Entry 5ST0 (X-ray diffraction, 1.54 A resolution); this record covers chains A and B.

Chain A:
Protein: Pre-mRNA-splicing factor 8
From: Saccharomyces cerevisiae S288C
UniProtKB: P33334 (PRP8_YEAST); residue numbers follow UniProt; this construct covers 1836-2090
Chain sequence (258 residues; row label = number of the first residue in the row):
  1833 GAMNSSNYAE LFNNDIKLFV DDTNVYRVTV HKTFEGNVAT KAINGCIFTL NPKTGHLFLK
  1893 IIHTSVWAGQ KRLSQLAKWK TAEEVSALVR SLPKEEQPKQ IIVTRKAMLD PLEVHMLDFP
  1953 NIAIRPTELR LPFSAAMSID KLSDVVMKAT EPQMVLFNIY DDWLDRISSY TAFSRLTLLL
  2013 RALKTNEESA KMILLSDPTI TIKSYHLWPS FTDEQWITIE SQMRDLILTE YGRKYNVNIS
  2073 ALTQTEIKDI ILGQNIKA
Not modelled in the structure: 2070-2090
Sequence notes: expression tag (1833-1835)
UniProt features mapped onto this chain:
  - mutagenesis: Asp1853 (D1853A: Alters protein folding. Severely impaired growth. Strongly reduced growth at 35 degrees Celsius; when associated with A-1854; D1853N: Reduced growth at 30 degrees Celsius ...), Asp1854 (D1854A: Reduced growth at 30 degrees Celsius. Strongly reduced growth at 16 degrees Celsius. Strongly reduced growth at 35 degrees Celsius; when associated with A-1853 ...), Thr1855 (T1855A: Reduced growth at 30 degrees Celsius. Strongly reduced growth at 16 degrees Celsius), Thr1936 (T1936A: Reduced growth at 30 degrees Celsius. Strongly reduced growth at 16 degrees Celsius), Arg1937 (R1937K: Severely impaired growth. Reduced growth at 30 degrees Celsius. Strongly reduced growth at 16 degrees Celsius)

Chain B:
Protein: A1 cistron-splicing factor AAR2
From: Saccharomyces cerevisiae S288C
UniProtKB: P32357 (AAR2_YEAST); aligned to UniProt positions 1-317 over residues 1-317
Chain sequence (308 residues; numbered -3 to 317; 13 numbers in that range are skipped by the numbering (no residue carries them; nothing is unmodelled there); the number before each row is that of its first residue; numbers below 1 keep their minus sign (Gly-3 is residue -3)):
    -3 GAMAMNTVPF TSAPIEVTIG IDQYSFNVKE NQPFHGIKDI PIGHVHVIHF QHADNSSMRY
    57 GYWFDCRMGN FYIQYDPKDG LYKMMEERDG AKFENIVHNF KERQMMVSYP KIDEDDTWYN
   117 LTEFVQMDKI RKIVRKDENQ FSYVDSSMTT VQENEL
   166 SSSSSDPAHS LNYTVINFKS REAIRPGHEM EDFLDKSYYL NTVMLQGIFK NSSNYFGELQ
   226 FAFLNAMFFG NYGSSLQWHA MIELICSSAT VPKHMLDKLD EILYYQIKTL PEQYSDILLN
   286 ERVWNICLYS SFQKNSLHNT EKIMENKYPE LL
Not modelled in the structure: -3 to 0, 166-169
Sequence notes: expression tag (-3 to 0); conflict Ser166 (Leu153 in P32357), Ser167 (Lys154 in P32357), Ser170 (Asp in P32357)
Residues lining bound ligands: UV9 (1-amino-4,4-dimethylcyclohexane-1-carboxamide): Asp262, Asp265, Glu266, Ser301, Leu302, His303, Asn304
UniProt features mapped onto this chain:
  - region: Leu261 to Ile282 (Leucine-zipper)
  - modified residue: Ser253 (Phosphoserine), Thr274 (Phosphothreonine)

How chain A and chain B interact:
Residue-residue contacts (18):
  Gln1907(A) - Met195(B)
  Gln1907(A) - Leu199(B)
  Leu1908(A) - Met195(B)  hydrophobic
  Trp1911(A) - Glu194(B)
  Trp1911(A) - Met195(B)  hydrophobic
  Trp1911(A) - Phe198(B)  hydrophobic
  Asp1942(A) - Lys184(B)  salt bridge
  Asp1942(A) - Phe198(B)
  Glu1945(A) - Lys184(B)  salt bridge
  Val1946(A) - Ile189(B)  hydrophobic
  Val1946(A) - Glu194(B)
  Val1946(A) - Phe198(B)  hydrophobic
  His1947(A) - Glu194(B)  salt bridge
  Leu1949(A) - Lys184(B)
  Leu1949(A) - Ser185(B)
  Leu1949(A) - Arg186(B)
  Leu1949(A) - Ile189(B)  hydrophobic
  Asp1950(A) - Arg186(B)  salt bridge

In short:
9 residues of chain A face 8 of chain B across their interface, with 4 salt bridges. Polar contacts include
Asp1942(A)-Lys184(B), Glu1945(A)-Lys184(B) and His1947(A)-Glu194(B). Chain B binds compound UV9. From UniProt:
5 mutagenesis sites on chain A.
Here chain A is Pre-mRNA-splicing factor 8 and chain B is A1 cistron-splicing factor AAR2, both from
Saccharomyces cerevisiae S288C. Entry 5ST0 (PanDDA analysis group deposition -- Aar2/RNaseH in complex with
fragment P02B04 from the F2X-Universal Library) was determined by X-ray diffraction, deposited together with
5ST1, 5ST2, 5ST3, 5ST4, 5ST5, 5ST6 and 248 further entries.
